PDB entry 6L22 | X-ray diffraction, 2.12 A resolution | chain A

# Chain A
Name: Casein kinase II subunit alpha
From: Homo sapiens
Notes: EC 2.7.11.1
UniProt: P68400 (CSK21_HUMAN); residues 1-335 here = UniProt positions 1-335
Chain sequence (340 residues; row label = number of the first residue in the row; numbers below 1 keep their minus sign (Gly-4 is residue -4)):
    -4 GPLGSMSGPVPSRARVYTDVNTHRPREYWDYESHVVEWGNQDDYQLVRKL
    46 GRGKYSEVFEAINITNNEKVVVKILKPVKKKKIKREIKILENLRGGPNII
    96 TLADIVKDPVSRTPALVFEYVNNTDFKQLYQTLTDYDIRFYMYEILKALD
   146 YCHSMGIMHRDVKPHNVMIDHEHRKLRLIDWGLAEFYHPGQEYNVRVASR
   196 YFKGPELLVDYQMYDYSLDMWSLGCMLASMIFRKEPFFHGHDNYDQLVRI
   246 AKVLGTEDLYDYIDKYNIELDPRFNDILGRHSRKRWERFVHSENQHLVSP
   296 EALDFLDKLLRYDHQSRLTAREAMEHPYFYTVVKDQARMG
Unresolved in the structure: -4 to 1
Construct notes: expression tag (-4 to 0); engineered mutation Tyr115 (His in P68400)
Residues lining bound ligands: E3U ((6aR)-3,4,6a,10-tetrakis(oxidanyl)-6,7-dihydroindeno[2,1-c]chromen-9-one): Leu45, Gly46, Val53, Val66, Lys68, Glu81, Leu85, Ile95, Phe113, Glu114, Tyr115, Val116, His160, Met163, Ile174, Asp175, Trp176, Gly177
Curated features (UniProtKB/Swiss-Prot):
  - region: Gln36 to Leu41 (Interaction with beta subunit)
  - active site: Asp156 (Proton acceptor)
  - binding site (ATP): Leu45 to Val53, Lys68
  - natural variant: Arg47 (R47Q: In OCNDS), Tyr50 (Y50S: In OCNDS), Asp175 (D175G: In OCNDS), Lys198 (K198R: In OCNDS)

# Summary
Ligands of chain A: compound E3U. Curated annotation (UniProt) lists active-site residue Asp156 and 10
ATP-binding residues.
Chain A is Casein kinase II subunit alpha (Homo sapiens); the structure, Crystal structure of CK2a1 H115Y with
hematein, was determined by X-ray diffraction, deposited together with 6L23, 6L1Z, 6L20, 6L21 and 6L24.
